Entry 7WPE (electron microscopy, 2.69 A resolution); this record covers chains A and U of the 9 polymer chains in the assembly.

== Chain A ==
Protein: Spike glycoprotein
Organism: Severe acute respiratory syndrome coronavirus 2
Reference sequence: P0DTC2 (SPIKE_SARS2); aligned to UniProt positions 1-1205 over residues 1-1211 (the alignment contains insertions or deletions, so no single offset holds)
Chain sequence (1205 residues; each row starts with the number of its first residue; note: 6 numbers in that range are skipped by the numbering (no residue carries them; nothing is unmodelled there)):
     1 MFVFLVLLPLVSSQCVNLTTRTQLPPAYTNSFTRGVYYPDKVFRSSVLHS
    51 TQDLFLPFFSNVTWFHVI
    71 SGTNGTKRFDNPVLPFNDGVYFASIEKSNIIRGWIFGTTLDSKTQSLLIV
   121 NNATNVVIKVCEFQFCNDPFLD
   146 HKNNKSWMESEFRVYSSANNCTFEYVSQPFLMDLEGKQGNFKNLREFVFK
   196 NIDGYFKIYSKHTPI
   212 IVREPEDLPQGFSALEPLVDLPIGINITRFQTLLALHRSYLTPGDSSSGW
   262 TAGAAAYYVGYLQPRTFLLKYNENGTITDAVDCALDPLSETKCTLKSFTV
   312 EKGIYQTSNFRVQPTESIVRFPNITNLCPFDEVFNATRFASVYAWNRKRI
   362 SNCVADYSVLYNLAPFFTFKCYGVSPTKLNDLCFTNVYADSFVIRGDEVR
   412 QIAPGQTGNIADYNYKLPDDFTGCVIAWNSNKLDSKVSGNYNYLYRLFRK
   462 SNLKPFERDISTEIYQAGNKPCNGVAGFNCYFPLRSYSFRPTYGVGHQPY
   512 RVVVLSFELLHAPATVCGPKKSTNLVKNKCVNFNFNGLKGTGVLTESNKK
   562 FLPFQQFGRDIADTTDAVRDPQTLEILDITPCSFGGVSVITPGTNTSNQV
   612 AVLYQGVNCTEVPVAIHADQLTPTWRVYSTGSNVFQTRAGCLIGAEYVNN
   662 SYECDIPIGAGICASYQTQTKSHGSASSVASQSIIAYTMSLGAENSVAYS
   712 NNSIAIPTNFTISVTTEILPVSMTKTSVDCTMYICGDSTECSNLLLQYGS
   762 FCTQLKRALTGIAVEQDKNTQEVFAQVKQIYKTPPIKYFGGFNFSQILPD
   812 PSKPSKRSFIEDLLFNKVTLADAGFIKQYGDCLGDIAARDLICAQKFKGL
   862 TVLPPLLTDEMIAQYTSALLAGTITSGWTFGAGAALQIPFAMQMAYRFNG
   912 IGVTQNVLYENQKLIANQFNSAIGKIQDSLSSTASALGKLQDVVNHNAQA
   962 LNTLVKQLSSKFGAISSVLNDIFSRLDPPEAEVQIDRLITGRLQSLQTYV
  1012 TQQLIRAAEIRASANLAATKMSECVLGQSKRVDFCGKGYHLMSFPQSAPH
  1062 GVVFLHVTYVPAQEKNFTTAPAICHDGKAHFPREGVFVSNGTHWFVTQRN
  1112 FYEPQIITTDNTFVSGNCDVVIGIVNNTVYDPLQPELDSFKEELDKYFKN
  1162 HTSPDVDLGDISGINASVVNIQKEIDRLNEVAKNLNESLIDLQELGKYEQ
Not modelled in the structure: 1-26, 71-79, 146-156, 177-186, 212-217, 624-643, 680-693, 832-857, 1150-1211
Construct notes: variant Val67 (Ala in P0DTC2), Ile95 (Thr in P0DTC2), Asp142 (Gly in P0DTC2), Ile212 (Leu in P0DTC2), Asp342 (Gly339 in P0DTC2), Leu374 (Ser371 in P0DTC2), Pro376 (Ser373 in P0DTC2), Phe378 (Ser375 in P0DTC2), Asn420 (Lys417 in P0DTC2), Lys443 (Asn440 in P0DTC2), Ser449 (Gly446 in P0DTC2), Asn480 (Ser477 in P0DTC2), Lys481 (Thr478 in P0DTC2), Ala487 (Glu484 in P0DTC2), Ser499 (Gly496 in P0DTC2), Arg501 (Gln498 in P0DTC2), Tyr504 (Asn501 in P0DTC2), His508 (Tyr505 in P0DTC2), Lys550 (Thr547 in P0DTC2), Gly617 (Asp614 in P0DTC2), Tyr658 (His655 in P0DTC2), Lys682 (Asn679 in P0DTC2), His684 (Pro681 in P0DTC2), Lys767 (Asn764 in P0DTC2), Tyr799 (Asp796 in P0DTC2), Lys859 (Asn856 in P0DTC2), His957 (Gln954 in P0DTC2), Lys972 (Asn969 in P0DTC2), Phe984 (Leu981 in P0DTC2); insertion (215-217); engineered mutation Arg496 (Gln493 in P0DTC2), Gly685 (Arg682 in P0DTC2), Ser686 (Arg683 in P0DTC2), Ser688 (Arg685 in P0DTC2), Pro989 (Lys986 in P0DTC2), Pro990 (Val987 in P0DTC2)
Cystine bridges: Cys131-Cys166, Cys294-Cys304, Cys339-Cys364, Cys382-Cys435, Cys394-Cys528, Cys483-Cys491, Cys541-Cys593, Cys620-Cys652, Cys665-Cys674, Cys741-Cys763, Cys746-Cys752, Cys1035-Cys1046, Cys1085-Cys1129
Covalent attachments: N-acetylglucosamine (NAG) linked to Asn165, Asn237, Asn285, Asn334, Asn606, Asn619, Asn660, Asn712, Asn720, Asn804, Asn1077, Asn1101, Asn1137
UniProt features mapped onto this chain:
  - glycosylation (N-linked (GlcNAc...) asparagine): Asn17 (complex), Asn61 (hybrid), Asn337 (complex), Asn609 (hybrid)

== Chain U ==
Protein: JMB2002 Fab heavy chain
Organism: Mus musculus
Notes: antibody fragment or engineered binder
Chain sequence (237 residues; row label = number of the first residue in the row):
     1 QVQLVQSGAEVKKPGSSVKVSCKASGGTFSSYAISWVRQAPGQGLEWMGR
    51 IIPIFGTANYAQKFQGRVTITADESTSTAYMELSSLRSEDTAVYYCASLA
   101 SYSSGWEDVFDIWGQGTMVTVSSASTKGPSVFPLAPSSKSTSGGTAALGC
   151 LVKDYFPEPVTVSWNSGALTSGVHTFPAVLQSSGLYSLSSVVTVPSSSLG
   201 TQTYICNVNHKPSNTKVDKKVEPKSCDKTHTHHHHHH
Not modelled in the structure: 226-237
Cystine bridges: Cys22-Cys96, Cys150-Cys206

== Interface between chain A and chain U ==
Pairs across the interface (18; chain A residue first):
  Arg349(A) with Gly105(U), hydrogen bond (side chain-backbone); Trp106(U), hydrogen bond (side chain-backbone); Glu107(U), salt bridge
  Ser352(A) with Ser104(U), hydrogen bond
  Tyr452(A) with Arg50(U); Thr57(U); Tyr102(U); Ser103(U)
  Asn453(A) with Ser101(U), hydrogen bond (side chain-backbone); Ser103(U); Ser104(U), hydrogen bond (backbone-backbone)
  Leu455(A) with Phe55(U), hydrophobic; Tyr102(U); Ser103(U)
  Phe493(A) with Ile54(U), hydrophobic; Phe55(U), hydrophobic; Tyr102(U)
  Leu495(A) with Phe55(U)
Other interface residues (no listed pair), chain A (11 interface residues in all): Tyr354, Lys447, Val486, Ser497
Other interface residues (no listed pair), chain U (13 interface residues in all): Ser30, Asp108

== Summary ==
The interface between chain A and chain U involves 11 residues on one side and 13 on the other; the contacts
include 5 hydrogen bonds and 1 salt bridge. Polar contacts include Arg349(A)-Glu107(U), Arg349(A)-Gly105(U)
and Arg349(A)-Trp106(U).
Here chain A is Spike glycoprotein (Severe acute respiratory syndrome coronavirus 2) and chain U is JMB2002
Fab heavy chain (Mus musculus). Entry 7WPE (SARS-CoV-2 Omicron Variant S Trimer complexed with two JMB2002
Fab) was determined by electron microscopy (same publication as 7WPA, 7WPB, 7WPC, 7WPD, 7WPF and 7WRV).
